PDB entry 5A4U | X-ray diffraction, 2.00 A resolution | chains C and D of the 6 polymer chains in the assembly

== Chain C (and D) ==
Name: Glutathione S-transferase F2
Organism: Arabidopsis thaliana
Notes: EC 2.5.1.18; chain D of this document is another copy of the same molecule, construct and numbering; everything in this record applies to it too
Reference sequence: P46422 (GSTF2_ARATH); residues 1-212 here = UniProt positions 1-212
Sequence (212 residues; each row starts with the number of its first residue):
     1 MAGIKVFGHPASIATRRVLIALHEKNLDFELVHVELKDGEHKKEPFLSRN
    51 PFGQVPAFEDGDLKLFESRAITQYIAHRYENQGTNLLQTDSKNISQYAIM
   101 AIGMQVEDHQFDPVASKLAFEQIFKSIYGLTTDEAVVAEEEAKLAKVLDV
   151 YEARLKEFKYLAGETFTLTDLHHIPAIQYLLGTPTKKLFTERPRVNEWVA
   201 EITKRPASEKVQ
Not modelled in the structure: 1
Ligand contacts:
  - 1H-indole-3-carbaldehyde (I3A), molecule 1: Gln73, Ile94, Tyr97, Ala98, Ala101
  - 1H-indole-3-carbaldehyde (I3A), molecule 2: Ile99, Met100, Ile102, Gly103, Val106, Val150, Tyr151, Arg154, Leu161, Ala162, Thr169
From the paper describing this entry:
  - binding site for 1H-indole-3-carbaldehyde: Phe52, Phe66, Gln73, His77, Tyr97, Ile99, Ile102, Val106, Val150, Tyr151, Arg154, Leu161, Thr169

== Chain C / chain D interface ==
Pairs across the interface (44; chain C residue first):
  Pro51(C) - Val150(D)  hydrophobic
  Phe52(C) - Val106(D)  hydrophobic
  Phe52(C) - Gln110(D)
  Phe52(C) - Val150(D)  hydrophobic
  Gln54(C) - Gln110(D)
  Leu63(C) - Ser95(D)
  Leu65(C) - Ala98(D)  hydrophobic
  Leu65(C) - Ile102(D)  hydrophobic
  Phe66(C) - Ile102(D)  hydrophobic
  Phe66(C) - Val106(D)  hydrophobic
  Glu67(C) - Gln105(D)
  Glu67(C) - His109(D)  salt bridge
  Arg69(C) - Gln105(D)
  Ala70(C) - Ala101(D)  hydrophobic
  Ala70(C) - Ile102(D)
  Gln73(C) - Tyr97(D)
  Gln73(C) - Ala101(D)
  Tyr74(C) - Ile94(D)  hydrophobic
  Tyr74(C) - Ala98(D)  hydrophobic
  His77(C) - Ile94(D)
  Arg78(C) - Ile94(D)
  Ile94(C) - Tyr74(D)  hydrophobic
  Ile94(C) - His77(D)
  Ile94(C) - Arg78(D)
  Ser95(C) - Leu63(D)
  Ser95(C) - Arg78(D)
  Ala98(C) - Leu65(D)  hydrophobic
  Ala98(C) - Tyr74(D)  hydrophobic
  Ala101(C) - Ala70(D)
  Ile102(C) - Leu65(D)  hydrophobic
  Ile102(C) - Phe66(D)  hydrophobic
  Ile102(C) - Ala70(D)
  Gln105(C) - Glu67(D)
  Gln105(C) - Arg69(D)
  Gln105(C) - Asp108(D)
  Val106(C) - Phe52(D)  hydrophobic
  Val106(C) - Phe66(D)  hydrophobic
  Asp108(C) - Gln105(D)
  Asp108(C) - His109(D)  salt bridge
  His109(C) - Glu67(D)  salt bridge
  His109(C) - Asp108(D)  salt bridge
  Gln110(C) - Phe52(D)
  Gln110(C) - Gln54(D)  hydrogen bond
  Val150(C) - Pro51(D)  hydrophobic
Interface residues without a listed pair, chain C (27 interface residues in all): Lys64, Ile99, Val147
Interface residues without a listed pair, chain D (28 interface residues in all): Lys64, Gln73, Ile99, Val147

== In short ==
Chain C and chain D form an interface of 27 and 28 residues respectively, with 1 hydrogen bond and 4 salt
bridges. Polar pairs include Glu67(C)-His109(D), Asp108(C)-His109(D) and Gln110(C)-Gln54(D). Ligands of chain
C: 1H-indole-3-carbaldehyde. The paper reports a binding site for 1H-indole-3-carbaldehyde at Phe52(C),
Phe66(C) and Gln73(C) among others.
Chain C and chain D are both Glutathione S-transferase F2 (Arabidopsis thaliana); the structure, AtGSTF2 from
Arabidopsis thaliana in complex with indole-3-aldehyde, was determined by X-ray diffraction, deposited
together with 5A4V and 5A4W.
